PDB entry 9ES8 | electron microscopy, 2.24 A resolution | chains A and Q of the 18 polymer chains in the assembly

[Chain A]
Protein: Cytochrome b6
Organism: Spinacia oleracea
Reference sequence: P00165 (CYB6_SPIOL); numbering as in UniProt (aligned over 1-215)
Amino-acid sequence (215 residues; numbered 1 to 215; the number before each row is that of its first residue):
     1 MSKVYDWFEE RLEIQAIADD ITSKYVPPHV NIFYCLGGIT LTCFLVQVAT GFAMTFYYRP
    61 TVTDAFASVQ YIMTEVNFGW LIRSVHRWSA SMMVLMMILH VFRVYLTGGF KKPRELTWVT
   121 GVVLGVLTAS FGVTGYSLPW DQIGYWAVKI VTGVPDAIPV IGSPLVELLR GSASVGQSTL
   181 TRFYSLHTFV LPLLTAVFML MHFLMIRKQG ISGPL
Not modelled in the structure: 1
Covalent attachments: heme c (HEC) linked to C35
Ion coordination: heme Fe site 1: H86, H187; heme Fe site 2: H100, H202
Residues lining bound ligands:
  - Decylplastoquinone (A1H65): K24, Y25, V26, R207
  - beta-carotene (BCR): I32, F33, I39, M96, L99
  - chlorophyll a (CLA): M97, I98, V101, F102, Y105, G125, V126, A129, S130, V133, T134, F183
  - heme c (HEC): V30, N31, Y34, G38, L41, T42, F203, I206, R207, G210, I211
  - heme (HEM), molecule 1: Y34, G37, G38, T40, L41, M97, H100, V101, R103, V104, G109, F110, R114, T117, W118, G121, V122, L124, M199, H202, F203, I206, G210, I211, S212
  - heme (HEM), molecule 2: F44, Q47, V48, G51, F52, M54, T55, Y58, V69, R83, H86, R87, A90, M93, T128, F131, G132, G135, L138, P139, Y184, H187, T188, P192
What the authors report for this chain:
  - binding site for Decylplastoquinone: V26, R207
  - catalytic residues: D20, R207 (proposed by the authors, not directly observed)
  - contacts within the chain: D20-R207 (proposed by the authors, not directly observed)

[Chain Q]
Protein: Thylakoid soluble phosphoprotein
Organism: Spinacia oleracea
Reference sequence: Q8GT36 (Q8GT36_SPIOL); residue numbers follow UniProt; this construct covers 1-103
Amino-acid sequence (103 residues; row label = number of the first residue in the row):
     1 MSSLPFVFGA AASSRVVTAA AAKGTAETKQ EKSFVDWLLG KITKEDQFYE TDPILRGGDV
    61 KSSGSTSGKK GGTTSGKKGT VSIPSKKKNG NGGVFGGLFA KKD
Not modelled in the structure: 1-31, 58-103
Residues lining bound ligands: beta-carotene (BCR): V35, L38, L39

[Interface between chain A and chain Q]
Pairs across the interface - 8 pairs, chain A then chain Q:
  P28(A) - K44(Q)
  P28(A) - D46(Q)
  P28(A) - Q47(Q)
  H29(A) - Q47(Q)
  P214(A) - F48(Q)
  P214(A) - E50(Q)
  L215(A) - Y49(Q)
  L215(A) - E50(Q)  hydrogen bond (backbone-backbone)

[In short]
The interface between chain A and chain Q involves 4 residues on one side and 6 on the other, with 1 hydrogen
bond. Its one hydrogen bond, L215(A)-E50(Q), is backbone to backbone. From the paper: catalytic residues
D20(A) and R207(A); a binding site for Decylplastoquinone at V26(A) and R207(A).
Chain A is Cytochrome b6 and chain Q is Thylakoid soluble phosphoprotein, both from Spinacia oleracea; the
structure, Cryo-EM structure of Spinacia oleracea cytochrome b6f with decylplastoquinone bound at
plastoquionol reduction site, was determined by electron microscopy (same publication as 9ES7 and 9ES9).
